Entry 8CF8 (electron microscopy, 2.20 A resolution); this record covers chains C and J of the 9 polymer chains in the assembly.

# Chain C
Molecule: Small ribosomal subunit protein uS3
Organism: Escherichia coli BW25113
UniProtKB: P0A7V3 (RS3_ECOLI); numbering as in UniProt (aligned over 1-233)
Amino-acid sequence (233 residues; row label = number of the first residue in the row):
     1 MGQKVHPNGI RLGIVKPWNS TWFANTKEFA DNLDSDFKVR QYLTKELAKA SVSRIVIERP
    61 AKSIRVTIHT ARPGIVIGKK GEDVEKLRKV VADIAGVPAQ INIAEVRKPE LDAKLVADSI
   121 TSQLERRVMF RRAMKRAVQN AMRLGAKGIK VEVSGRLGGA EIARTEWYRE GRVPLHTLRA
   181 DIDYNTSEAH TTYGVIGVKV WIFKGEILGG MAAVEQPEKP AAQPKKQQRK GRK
Not modelled in the structure: 1, 208-233
UniProt features mapped onto this chain:
  - mutagenesis: R131 to K135 (Decreases mRNA unwinding ability of the ribosome)

# Chain J
Molecule: Small ribosomal subunit protein uS10
Organism: Escherichia coli BW25113
UniProtKB: P0A7R5 (RS10_ECOLI); residue numbers follow UniProt; this construct covers 1-103
Amino-acid sequence (103 residues; numbered 1 to 103; the number before each row is that of its first residue):
     1 MQNQRIRIRL KAFDHRLIDQ ATAEIVETAK RTGAQVRGPI PLPTRKERFT VLISPHVNKD
    61 ARDQYEIRTH LRLVDIVEPT EKTVDALMRL DLAAGVDVQI SLG
Not modelled in the structure: 1-4, 103

# How chain C and chain J interact
Residue-residue contacts (13; chain C residue first):
  T21(C) with A94(J); G95(J)
  W22(C) with F13(J)
  F23(C) with K11(J); F13(J), hydrophobic; T69(J); G95(J); D97(J)
  A24(C) with F13(J)
  N25(C) with K11(J)
  F29(C) with F13(J), hydrophobic; I67(J), hydrophobic
  P60(C) with A94(J), hydrophobic
Interface residues without a listed pair, chain C (10 interface residues in all): G13, E58, R65
Interface residues without a listed pair, chain J (9 interface residues in all): A12, R16

# Summary
Chain C and chain J form an interface of 10 and 9 residues respectively. Curated annotation (UniProt) lists 5
mutagenesis sites on chain C.
Here chain C is Small ribosomal subunit protein uS3 and chain J is Small ribosomal subunit protein uS10, both
from Escherichia coli BW25113. Entry 8CF8 (Eravacycline bound to the 30S head) was determined by electron
microscopy, deposited together with 8CA7, 8CAI, 8CEP, 8CF1, 8CGI, 8CGJ, 8CGR and 8CGU.
